Entry 2IYB (X-ray diffraction, 2.35 A resolution); this record covers chains A and E.

Chain A:
Protein: Protein enabled homolog
Source organism: Homo sapiens
Notes: fragment: evh1 domain, residues 1-113
UniProtKB: Q8N8S7 (ENAH_HUMAN); residue numbers follow UniProt; this construct covers 1-113
Amino-acid sequence (114 residues; each row starts with the number of its first residue; numbering starts at 0):
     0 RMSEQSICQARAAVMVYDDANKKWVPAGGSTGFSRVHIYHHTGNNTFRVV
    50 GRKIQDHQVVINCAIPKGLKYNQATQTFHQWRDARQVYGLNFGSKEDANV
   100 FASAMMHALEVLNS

Chain E:
Protein: Testin
Source organism: Homo sapiens
Notes: fragment: 3rd lim domain, residues 357-421
UniProtKB: Q9UGI8 (TES_HUMAN); residue numbers follow UniProt; this construct covers 357-421
Amino-acid sequence (65 residues; numbered 357 to 421; the number before each row is that of its first residue):
   357 HAVVCQGCHNAIDPEVQRVTYNNFSWHASTECFLCSCCSKCLIGQKFMPV
   407 EGMVFCSVECKKRMS
Unresolved in the structure: 357
Metal / ion sites: Zn2+ site 1: C361, C364, H383, C388; Zn2+ site 2: E387, C397; Zn2+ site 3: C391, C394, C412, C416

Interface between chain A and chain E:
Pairs across the interface - 31 pairs, chain A then chain E:
  R10(A) - M409(E)
  R10(A) - M420(E)  hydrogen bond (side chain-backbone)
  M14(A) - G363(E)
  K22(A) - N366(E)
  W23(A) - C364(E)
  W23(A) - H365(E)
  W23(A) - N366(E)  hydrogen bond (backbone-side chain)
  T30(A) - L390(E)
  T30(A) - S395(E)  hydrogen bond
  G31(A) - S392(E)
  G31(A) - S395(E)
  F32(A) - S392(E)  hydrogen bond (backbone-backbone)
  F32(A) - M420(E)  hydrophobic
  R34(A) - R419(E)  hydrogen bond (side chain-backbone)
  R34(A) - M420(E)
  R34(A) - S421(E)
  I53(A) - C393(E)  hydrophobic
  I53(A) - R419(E)
  I53(A) - M420(E)  hydrophobic
  Q54(A) - C393(E)
  Q54(A) - C394(E)
  Q54(A) - R419(E)  hydrogen bond (backbone-side chain)
  F77(A) - H365(E)
  N90(A) - Q362(E)  hydrogen bond (side chain-backbone)
  F91(A) - Q362(E)
  G92(A) - V406(E)
  G92(A) - E407(E)
  G92(A) - G408(E)  hydrogen bond (backbone-backbone)
  G92(A) - M409(E)
  S93(A) - E407(E)
  K94(A) - E407(E)
Other interface residues (no listed pair), chain A (18 interface residues in all): D55, T76

Summary:
Chain A and chain E form an interface of 18 and 17 residues respectively; the contacts include 8 hydrogen
bonds. Among the polar pairs are R10(A)-M420(E), W23(A)-N366(E) and T30(A)-S395(E). C361(E), C364(E), H383(E)
and C388(E) coordinate Zn2+ site 1.
Chain A is Protein enabled homolog and chain E is Testin, both from Homo sapiens; the structure, Structure of
complex between the 3rd LIM domain of TES and the EVH1 domain of Mena, was determined by X-ray diffraction.
